Entry 7AOE (electron microscopy, 3.90 A resolution); this record covers chains B and L of the 15 polymer chains in the assembly.

== Chain B ==
Name: Probable DNA-directed RNA polymerase I subunit RPA2
Organism: Schizosaccharomyces pombe (strain 972 / ATCC 24843)
Notes: EC 2.7.7.6
UniProt: Q9P7X8 (RPA2_SCHPO); residue numbers follow UniProt; this construct covers 1-1174
Chain sequence (1174 residues; numbered 1 to 1174; the number before each row is that of its first residue):
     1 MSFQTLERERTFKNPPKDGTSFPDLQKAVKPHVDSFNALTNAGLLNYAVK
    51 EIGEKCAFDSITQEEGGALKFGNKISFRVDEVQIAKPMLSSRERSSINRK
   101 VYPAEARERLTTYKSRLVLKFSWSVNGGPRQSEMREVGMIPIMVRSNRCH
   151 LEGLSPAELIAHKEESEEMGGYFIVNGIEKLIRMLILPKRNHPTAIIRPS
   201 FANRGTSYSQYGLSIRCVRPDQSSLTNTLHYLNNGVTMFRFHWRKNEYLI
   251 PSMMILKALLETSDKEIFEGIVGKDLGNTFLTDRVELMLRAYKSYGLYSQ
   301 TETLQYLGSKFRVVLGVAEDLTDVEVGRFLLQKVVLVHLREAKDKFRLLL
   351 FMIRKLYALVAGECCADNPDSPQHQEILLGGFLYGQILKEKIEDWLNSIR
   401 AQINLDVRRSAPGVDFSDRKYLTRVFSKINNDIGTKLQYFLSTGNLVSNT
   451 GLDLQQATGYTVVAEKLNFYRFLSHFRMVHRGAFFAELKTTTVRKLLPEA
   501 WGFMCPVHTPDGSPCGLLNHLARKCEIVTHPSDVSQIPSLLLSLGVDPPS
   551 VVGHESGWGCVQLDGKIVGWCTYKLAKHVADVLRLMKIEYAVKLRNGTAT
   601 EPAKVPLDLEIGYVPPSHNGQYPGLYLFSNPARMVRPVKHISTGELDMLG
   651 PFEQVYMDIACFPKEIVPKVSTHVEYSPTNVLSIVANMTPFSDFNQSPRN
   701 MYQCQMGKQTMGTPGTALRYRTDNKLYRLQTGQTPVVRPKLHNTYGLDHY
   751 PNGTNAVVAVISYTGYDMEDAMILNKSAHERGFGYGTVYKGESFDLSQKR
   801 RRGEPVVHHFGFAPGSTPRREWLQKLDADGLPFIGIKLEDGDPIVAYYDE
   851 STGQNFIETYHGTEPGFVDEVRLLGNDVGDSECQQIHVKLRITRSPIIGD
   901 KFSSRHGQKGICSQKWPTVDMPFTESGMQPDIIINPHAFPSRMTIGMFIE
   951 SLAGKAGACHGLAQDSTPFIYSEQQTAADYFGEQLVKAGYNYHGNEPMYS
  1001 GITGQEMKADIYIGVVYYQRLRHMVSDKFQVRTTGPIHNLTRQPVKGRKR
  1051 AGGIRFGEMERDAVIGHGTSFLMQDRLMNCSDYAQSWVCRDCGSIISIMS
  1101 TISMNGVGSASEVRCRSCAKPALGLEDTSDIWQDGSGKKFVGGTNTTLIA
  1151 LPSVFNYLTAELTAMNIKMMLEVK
Bound ions: Zn2+: C1089, C1092, C1115, C1118
UniProt features mapped onto this chain:
  - zinc finger: C1089 to C1118 (C4-type)
Reported in the primary citation:
  - conformationally variable residues (domain motion): R409

== Chain L ==
Name: DNA-directed RNA polymerases I, II, and III subunit RPABC4
Organism: Schizosaccharomyces pombe (strain 972 / ATCC 24843)
UniProt: P48011 (RPAB4_SCHPO); numbering as in UniProt (aligned over 1-63)
Chain sequence (63 residues; numbered 1 to 63; the number before each row is that of its first residue):
     1 MNHPTSTGGTAFNPPRPATMIYLCADCGARNTIQAKEVIRCRECGHRVMY
    51 KMRTKRMVQFEAR
Disordered / not traced: 1-18
Bound ions: Zn2+: C24, C27, C41, C44
UniProt features mapped onto this chain:
  - zinc finger: C24 to C44 (C4-type)
  - binding site (Zn(2+)): C24, C27, C41, C44

== Chain B / chain L interface ==
Contacting residue pairs (45):
  L89(B) with R47(L)
  R99(B) with C44(L); H46(L)
  E105(B) with H46(L), salt bridge; R47(L), salt bridge
  E108(B) with A25(L); V48(L); Y50(L), hydrogen bond
  R109(B) with R47(L)
  K163(B) with D26(L), salt bridge
  Y720(B) with Y50(L)
  H809(B) with K36(L)
  Q824(B) with R56(L)
  D827(B) with M20(L); K51(L), salt bridge
  A828(B) with M20(L)
  D829(B) with M20(L); Y22(L), hydrogen bond
  L831(B) with Y22(L); K51(L), hydrogen bond (backbone-side chain)
  P832(B) with K51(L)
  F833(B) with R56(L)
  I834(B) with K51(L); R53(L)
  I836(B) with R56(L)
  F867(B) with F60(L), hydrophobic
  E870(B) with K51(L)
  V871(B) with M49(L); Y50(L); K51(L), hydrogen bond (backbone-backbone)
  R872(B) with M49(L); Y50(L)
  L873(B) with Y22(L); I39(L); V48(L); M49(L), hydrogen bond (backbone-backbone)
  G875(B) with I39(L); R47(L), hydrogen bond (backbone-backbone)
  D877(B) with R47(L)
  D880(B) with V38(L)
  S881(B) with E37(L); V38(L); I39(L), hydrogen bond (backbone-backbone)
  E882(B) with K36(L); E37(L)
Interface residues without a listed pair, chain B (32 interface residues in all): Y785, G835, L874, V878, C883
Interface residues without a listed pair, chain L (21 interface residues in all): M52, V58, R63

== Overview ==
32 residues of chain B and 21 residues of chain L are in contact; the contacts include 7 hydrogen bonds and 4
salt bridges. Among the polar pairs are E105(B)-H46(L), E105(B)-R47(L) and K163(B)-D26(L). Curated annotation
(UniProt) lists 4 Zn2+-binding residues on chain L. The paper reports conformational variability at R409(B).
Chain B is Probable DNA-directed RNA polymerase I subunit RPA2 and chain L is DNA-directed RNA polymerases I,
II, and III subunit RPABC4, both from Schizosaccharomyces pombe (strain 972 / ATCC 24843); the structure,
Schizosaccharomyces pombe RNA polymerase I (elongation complex), was determined by electron microscopy,
deposited together with 7AOC and 7AOD.
